Entry 8AYO (electron microscopy, 3.30 A resolution); this record covers chains A and D of the 6 polymer chains in the assembly.

[Chain A]
Molecule: Isoform Flip of Glutamate receptor 1
Organism: Rattus norvegicus
UniProt: P19490 (GRIA1_RAT), isoform P19490-2; the construct has insertions or renumbered stretches relative to UniProt, so the offset changes along the chain: -25 to -7 = UniProt 1-19; 2-889 = UniProt 20-907
Sequence (915 residues; row label = number of the first residue in the row; numbers below 1 keep their minus sign (Met-25 is residue -25)):
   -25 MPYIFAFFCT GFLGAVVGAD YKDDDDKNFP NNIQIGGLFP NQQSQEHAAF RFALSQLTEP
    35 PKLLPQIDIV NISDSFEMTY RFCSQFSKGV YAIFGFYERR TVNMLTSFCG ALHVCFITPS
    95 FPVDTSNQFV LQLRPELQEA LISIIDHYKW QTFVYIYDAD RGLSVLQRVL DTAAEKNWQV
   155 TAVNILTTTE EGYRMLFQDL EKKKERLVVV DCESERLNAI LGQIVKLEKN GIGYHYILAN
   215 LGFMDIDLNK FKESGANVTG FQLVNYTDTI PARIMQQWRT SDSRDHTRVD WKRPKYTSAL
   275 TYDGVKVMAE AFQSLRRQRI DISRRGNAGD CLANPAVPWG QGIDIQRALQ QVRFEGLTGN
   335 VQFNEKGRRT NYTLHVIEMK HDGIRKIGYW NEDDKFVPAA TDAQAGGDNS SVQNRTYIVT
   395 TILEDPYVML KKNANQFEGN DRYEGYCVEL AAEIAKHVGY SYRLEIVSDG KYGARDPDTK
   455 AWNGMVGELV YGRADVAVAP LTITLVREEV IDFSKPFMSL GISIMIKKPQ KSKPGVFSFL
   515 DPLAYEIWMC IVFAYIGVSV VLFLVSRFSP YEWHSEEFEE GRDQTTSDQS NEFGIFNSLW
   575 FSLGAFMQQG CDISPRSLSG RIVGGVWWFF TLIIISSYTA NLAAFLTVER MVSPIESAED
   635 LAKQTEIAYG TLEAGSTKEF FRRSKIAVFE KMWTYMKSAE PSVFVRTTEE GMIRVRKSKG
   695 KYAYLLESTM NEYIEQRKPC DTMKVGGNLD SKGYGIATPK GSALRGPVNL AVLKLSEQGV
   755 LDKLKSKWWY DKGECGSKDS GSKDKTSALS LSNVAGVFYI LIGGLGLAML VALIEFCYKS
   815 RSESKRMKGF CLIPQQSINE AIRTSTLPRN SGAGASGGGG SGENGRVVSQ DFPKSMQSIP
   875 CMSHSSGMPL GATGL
Unresolved in the structure: -25 to 388, 544-564, 772-778, 816-889
Cystine bridges: Cys714-Cys769
Construct notes: insertion (-6 to 1)
Small-molecule neighbours:
  - cyclothiazide (CYZ), molecule 1: Ile477, Pro490, Ser493, Ser725, Lys726, Gly727
  - cyclothiazide (CYZ), molecule 2: Lys489, Pro490, Phe491, Met492, Ser493, Leu747, Ser750, Leu755, Asp756, Lys759
  - glutamic acid (GLU): Tyr446, Pro474, Leu475, Thr476, Arg481, Gly649, Ser650, Thr651, Leu699, Leu700, Glu701
  - OIJ (5-[2-(4-fluorophenyl)-7-(4-oxidanylpiperidin-1-yl)pyrazolo[1,5-c]pyrimidin-3-yl]-1,3-dihydroindol-2-one): Tyr519, Glu520, Met523, Cys524, Phe527
What the authors report for this chain:
  - conformationally variable residues: Thr621

[Chain D]
Molecule: Isoform Flip of Glutamate receptor 2
Organism: Rattus norvegicus
UniProt: P19491 (GRIA2_RAT), isoform P19491-2; residues -20 to 839 here correspond to UniProt positions 1-860 (UniProt number = residue number + 21)
Sequence (860 residues; row label = number of the first residue in the row; numbers below 1 keep their minus sign (Met-20 is residue -20)):
   -20 MQKIMHISVL LSPVLWGLIF GVSSNSIQIG GLFPRGADQE YSAFRVGMVQ FSTSEFRLTP
    40 HIDNLEVANS FAVTNAFCSQ FSRGVYAIFG FYDKKSVNTI TSFCGTLHVS FITPSFPTDG
   100 THPFVIQMRP DLKGALLSLI EYYQWDKFAY LYDSDRGLST LQAVLDSAAE KKWQVTAINV
   160 GNINNDKKDE TYRSLFQDLE LKKERRVILD CERDKVNDIV DQVITIGKHV KGYHYIIANL
   220 GFTDGDLLKI QFGGANVSGF QIVDYDDSLV SKFIERWSTL EEKEYPGAHT ATIKYTSALT
   280 YDAVQVMTEA FRNLRKQRIE ISRRGNAGDC LANPAVPWGQ GVEIERALKQ VQVEGLSGNI
   340 KFDQNGKRIN YTINIMELKT NGPRKIGYWS EVDKMVVTLT ELPSGNDTSG LENKTVVVTT
   400 ILESPYVMMK KNHEMLEGNE RYEGYCVDLA AEIAKHCGFK YKLTIVGDGK YGARDADTKI
   460 WNGMVGELVY GKADIAIAPL TITLVREEVI DFSKPFMSLG ISIMIKKPQK SKPGVFSFLD
   520 PLAYEIWMCI VFAYIGVSVV LFLVSRFSPY EWHTEEFEDG RETQSSESTN EFGIFNSLWF
   580 SLGAFMRQGC DISPRSLSGR IVGGVWWFFT LIIISSYTAN LAAFLTVERM VSPIESAEDL
   640 SKQTEIAYGT LDSGSTKEFF RRSKIAVFDK MWTYMRSAEP SVFVRTTAEG VARVRKSKGK
   700 YAYLLESTMN EYIEQRKPCD TMKVGGNLDS KGYGIATPKG SSLGTPVNLA VLKLSEQGVL
   760 DKLKNKWWYD KGECGAKDSG SKEKTSALSL SNVAGVFYIL VGGLGLAMLV ALIEFCYKSR
   820 AEAKRMKVAK NPQNINPSSS
Unresolved in the structure: -20 to 392, 550-569, 774-782, 820-839
Cystine bridges: Cys718-Cys773
Construct notes: variant Arg586 (Gln607 in P19491)
Small-molecule neighbours:
  - cyclothiazide (CYZ), molecule 1: Ile481, Ser729, Lys730, Gly731
  - cyclothiazide (CYZ), molecule 2: Lys493, Pro494, Phe495, Met496, Ser497, Leu751, Ser754, Leu759, Asp760, Lys763
  - glutamic acid (GLU): Tyr450, Pro478, Leu479, Thr480, Arg485, Leu650, Gly653, Ser654, Thr655, Glu705, Tyr732

[Interface between chain A and chain D]
Contacting residue pairs - 56 pairs, chain A then chain D:
  Asp515(A) - Ala786(D)
  Pro516(A) - Ala786(D)
  Pro516(A) - Leu787(D)  hydrogen bond (backbone-backbone)
  Leu517(A) - Leu787(D)  hydrophobic
  Ala518(A) - Leu787(D)  hydrogen bond (backbone-backbone)
  Ile521(A) - Leu787(D)
  Ile521(A) - Leu789(D)  hydrophobic
  Ile521(A) - Val792(D)  hydrophobic
  Cys524(A) - Phe796(D)
  Ala528(A) - Leu799(D)  hydrophobic
  Val532(A) - Leu803(D)  hydrophobic
  Phe542(A) - Ala810(D)  hydrophobic
  Phe542(A) - Leu811(D)  hydrophobic
  Ser543(A) - Phe814(D)
  Ser543(A) - Lys817(D)
  Ala579(A) - Gln587(D)  hydrogen bond (backbone-side chain)
  Cys585(A) - Gly588(D)
  Ser588(A) - Trp578(D)  hydrogen bond
  Pro589(A) - Trp578(D)
  Arg590(A) - Phe574(D)
  Leu592(A) - Val809(D)  hydrophobic
  Ser593(A) - Ala806(D)  hydrogen bond (side chain-backbone)
  Ser593(A) - Val809(D)
  Ser593(A) - Ala810(D)  hydrogen bond (side chain-backbone)
  Arg595(A) - Phe574(D)
  Arg595(A) - Asn575(D)  hydrogen bond
  Arg595(A) - Trp578(D)
  Ile596(A) - Gly802(D)
  Val597(A) - Leu803(D)  hydrophobic
  Val597(A) - Ala806(D)  hydrophobic
  Gly599(A) - Trp578(D)
  Val600(A) - Ile798(D)
  Val600(A) - Leu799(D)  hydrophobic
  Trp601(A) - Leu799(D)  hydrophobic
  Trp602(A) - Trp578(D)  hydrophobic
  Trp602(A) - Gly582(D)
  Trp602(A) - Gln587(D)
  Phe603(A) - Phe517(D)  hydrophobic
  Phe603(A) - Met585(D)  hydrophobic
  Phe604(A) - Val795(D)  hydrophobic
  Phe604(A) - Phe796(D)  hydrophobic
  Leu606(A) - Met585(D)  hydrophobic
  Ile607(A) - Tyr616(D)
  Ser610(A) - Thr617(D)  hydrogen bond
  Ser610(A) - Leu620(D)
  Ser611(A) - Leu620(D)
  Ser611(A) - Leu624(D)
  Ser611(A) - Leu787(D)
  Thr613(A) - Thr617(D)
  Ala614(A) - Thr617(D)
  Ala614(A) - Ala621(D)
  Asn615(A) - Ser785(D)
  Asn615(A) - Ala786(D)
  Asn615(A) - Leu787(D)
  Ala618(A) - Thr784(D)
  Val622(A) - Thr784(D)
Also at the interface, not in a pair above, chain A (48 interface residues in all): Glu520, Ile525, Gly531, Val535, Leu538, Val539, Gly578, Gln582, Gly584, Ser591, Gly598, Ile608, Phe619
Also at the interface, not in a pair above, chain D (38 interface residues in all): Leu581, Arg586, Cys589, Asp590, Ile613, Ser788, Met807

[Overview]
The interface between chain A and chain D involves 48 residues on one side and 38 on the other; the contacts
include 8 hydrogen bonds. Polar pairs include Ala579(A)-Gln587(D), Ser588(A)-Trp578(D) and
Ser593(A)-Ala806(D). Chain A binds glutamic acid, cyclothiazide and compound OIJ. Bound to chain D: glutamic
acid and cyclothiazide. The paper reports conformational variability at Thr621(A).
Here chain A is Isoform Flip of Glutamate receptor 1 and chain D is Isoform Flip of Glutamate receptor 2, both
from Rattus norvegicus. Entry 8AYO (Open state GluA1/A2 AMPA receptor in complex with TARP gamma 8 and ligand
JNJ-61432059) was determined by electron microscopy (same publication as 8AYL, 8AYM and 8AYN).
